PDB entry 8OW0 | electron microscopy, 3.40 A resolution | chains E and a of the 25 polymer chains in the assembly

[Chain E]
Molecule: C0n3 DNA
Sequence (153 nucleotides; each row starts with the number of its first residue):
     3 TTCAATGAAATATATATTTCTTACTATTTCTTTTTTAACTTTCGGAAATC
    53 AAATACACTAATATTAAAACGCGGGGGACAGCGCGTACGTGCGTTTAAGC
   103 GGTGCTAGAGCTGTCTACGACCAATTGAGCGGCCTCGGCACCATGTGACT
   153 TAT
Disordered / not traced: 3-35

[Chain a]
Name: Histone H3-like centromeric protein CSE4
From: Saccharomyces cerevisiae
UniProtKB: P36012 (CENPA_YEAST); numbering as in UniProt (aligned over 1-229)
Sequence (229 residues; numbered 1 to 229; the number before each row is that of its first residue):
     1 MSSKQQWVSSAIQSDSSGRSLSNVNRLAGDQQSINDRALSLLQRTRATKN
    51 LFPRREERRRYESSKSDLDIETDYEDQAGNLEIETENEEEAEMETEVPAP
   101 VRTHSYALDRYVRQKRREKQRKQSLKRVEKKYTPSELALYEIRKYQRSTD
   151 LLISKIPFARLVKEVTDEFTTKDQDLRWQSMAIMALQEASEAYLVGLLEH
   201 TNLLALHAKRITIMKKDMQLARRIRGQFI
Disordered / not traced: 1-132
UniProt features mapped onto this chain:
  - motif: Lys115 to Tyr132 (Nuclear localization signal)
  - mutagenesis: Leu176 (L176S: In CSE4-102; impairs nuclear division by disrupting the core centromere structure; when associated with T-218), Leu194 (L194Q: In CSE4-111; impairs nuclear division by disrupting the core centromere structure), Leu197 (L197S: In CSE4-110; impairs nuclear division by disrupting the core centromere structure), Met218 (M218T: In CSE4-102; impairs nuclear division by disrupting the core centromere structure; when associated with S-176)
What the authors report for this chain:
  - mutagenesis - R37A (15-fold): decreased binding to CENP-QU

[How chain E and chain a interact]
Contacting residue pairs (11):
  DC90(E) - Thr212(a)  sugar contact
  DA100(E) - Ser154(a)  hydrogen bond to the phosphate
  DA100(E) - Ile156(a)  sugar contact
  DA100(E) - Pro157(a)  phosphate contact
  DA100(E) - Arg160(a)  salt bridge to the phosphate
  DG101(E) - Ser154(a)  phosphate contact
  DG101(E) - Lys155(a)  phosphate contact
  DG101(E) - Ile156(a)  hydrogen bond to the phosphate
  DG101(E) - Pro157(a)  phosphate contact
  DA109(E) - Arg177(a)  hydrogen bond to the sugar
  DG110(E) - Arg177(a)  salt bridge to the phosphate
Other interface residues (no listed pair), chain E (8 interface residues in all): DT92, DG93, DT108
Other interface residues (no listed pair), chain a (9 interface residues in all): Pro134, Asp175

[Overview]
8 residues of chain E face 9 of chain a across their interface, with 3 hydrogen bonds and 2 salt bridges.
Polar contacts include DA109(E)-Arg177(a), DA100(E)-Ser154(a) and DG101(E)-Ile156(a). UniProt lists 4
mutagenesis sites on chain a. The paper reports that R37A of chain a reduces binding to CENP-QU.
Here chain E is C0n3 DNA and chain a is Histone H3-like centromeric protein CSE4 (Saccharomyces cerevisiae).
Entry 8OW0 (Cryo-EM structure of CBF1-CCAN bound topologically to a centromeric CENP-A nucleosome) was
determined by electron microscopy, deposited together with 8OVW, 8OVX and 8OW1.
